PDB entry 5B16 | X-ray diffraction, 3.20 A resolution | chains A and C of the 3 polymer chains in the assembly

== Chain A ==
Name: Ribonuclease 3, DROSHA
Organism: Homo sapiens
Notes: EC 3.1.26.3
UniProt: Q9NRR4 (RNC_HUMAN); residues 411-1365 carry their UniProt numbers (754 of 955 residues fall inside the UniProt entry; the rest is not from it)
Chain sequence (986 residues; numbered 388 to 1373; the number before each row is that of its first residue; X marks 201 residues of unknown identity (built as UNK)):
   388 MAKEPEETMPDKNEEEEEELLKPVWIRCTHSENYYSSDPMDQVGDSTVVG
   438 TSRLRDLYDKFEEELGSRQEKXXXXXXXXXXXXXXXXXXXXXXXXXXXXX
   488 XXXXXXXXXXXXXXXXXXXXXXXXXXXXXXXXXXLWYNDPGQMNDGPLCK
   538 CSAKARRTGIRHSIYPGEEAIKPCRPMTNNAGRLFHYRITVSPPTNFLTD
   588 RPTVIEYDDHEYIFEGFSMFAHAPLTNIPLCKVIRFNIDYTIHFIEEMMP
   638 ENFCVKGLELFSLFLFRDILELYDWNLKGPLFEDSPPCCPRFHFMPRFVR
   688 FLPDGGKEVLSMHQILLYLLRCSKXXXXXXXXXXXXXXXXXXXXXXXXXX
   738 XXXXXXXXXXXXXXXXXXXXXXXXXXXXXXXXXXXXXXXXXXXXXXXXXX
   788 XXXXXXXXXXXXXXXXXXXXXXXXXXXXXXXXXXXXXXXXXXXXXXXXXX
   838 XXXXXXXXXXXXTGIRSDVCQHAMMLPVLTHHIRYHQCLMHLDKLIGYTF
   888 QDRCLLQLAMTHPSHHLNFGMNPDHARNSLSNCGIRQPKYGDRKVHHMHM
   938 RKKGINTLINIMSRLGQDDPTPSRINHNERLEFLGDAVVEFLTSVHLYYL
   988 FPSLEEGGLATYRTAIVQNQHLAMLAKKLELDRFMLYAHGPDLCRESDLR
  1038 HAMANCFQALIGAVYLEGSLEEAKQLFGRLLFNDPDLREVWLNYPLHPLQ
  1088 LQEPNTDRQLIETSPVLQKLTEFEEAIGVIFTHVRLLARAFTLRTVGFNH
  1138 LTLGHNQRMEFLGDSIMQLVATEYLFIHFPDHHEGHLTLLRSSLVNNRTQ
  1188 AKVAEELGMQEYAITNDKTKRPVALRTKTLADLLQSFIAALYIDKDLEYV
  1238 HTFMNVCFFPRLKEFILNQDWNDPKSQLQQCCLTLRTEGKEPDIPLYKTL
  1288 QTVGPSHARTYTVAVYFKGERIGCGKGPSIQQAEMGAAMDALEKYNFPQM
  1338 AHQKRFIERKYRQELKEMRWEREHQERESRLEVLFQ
Disordered / not traced: 388-410, 459-504, 521, 668-674, 712-734, 746-748, 757-849, 930-957, 1334-1373
Sequence notes: initiating methionine (388); expression tag (389-410, 1366-1373); engineered mutation Q1045 (Glu in Q9NRR4), Q1222 (Glu in Q9NRR4)
Residues lining bound ligands:
  - Zn2+ (ZN), molecule 1: C536, C538, H549, H1026
  - Zn2+ (ZN), molecule 2: C561, L571, H609, V642, C676, H680
UniProt features mapped onto this chain:
  - binding site (Zn(2+)): C536, C538, H549, C561, H609, C676, H680, H1026
  - binding site (Mg(2+)): E969, N1042, E1147, D1219
  - site: K1215 (Important for activity)
What the authors report for this chain:
  - Zn2+ coordination: C536, C538, H549, C561, H609, C676, H680, H1026
  - mutagenesis - C536A/C538A, C561A, V1243D: decreased stability
  - mutagenesis - R622A/F623A, R923A/Y927A: decreased catalytic activity
  - mutagenesis - E1045Q/E1222Q: abolished catalytic activity (citing earlier work)

== Chain C ==
Name: Microprocessor complex subunit DGCR8
Organism: Homo sapiens
UniProt: Q8WYQ5 (DGCR8_HUMAN); residue numbers follow UniProt; this construct covers 728-750
Chain sequence (39 residues; row label = number of the first residue in the row):
   726 MANLHILSKLQEEMKRLAEEREETRHGGSRGDMLEVLFQ
Disordered / not traced: 726, 750-764
Sequence notes: initiating methionine (726); expression tag (727, 751-764)

== Interface between chain A and chain C ==
Residue-residue contacts (26; chain A residue first):
  E1112(A) - Q736(C)  hydrogen bond (backbone-side chain)
  A1113(A) - L732(C)
  A1113(A) - Q736(C)
  I1114(A) - L735(C)  hydrophobic
  I1114(A) - Q736(C)
  I1114(A) - M739(C)
  G1115(A) - Q736(C)
  V1116(A) - M739(C)  hydrophobic
  E1193(A) - A727(C)
  E1193(A) - N728(C)
  E1193(A) - I731(C)
  L1194(A) - L735(C)  hydrophobic
  D1233(A) - R746(C)  salt bridge
  E1235(A) - R746(C)  salt bridge
  Y1236(A) - M739(C)
  Y1236(A) - A743(C)
  Y1236(A) - R746(C)
  T1239(A) - E738(C)
  T1239(A) - L742(C)
  F1240(A) - L735(C)  hydrophobic
  F1240(A) - M739(C)  hydrophobic
  V1243(A) - K734(C)
  V1243(A) - L735(C)
  V1243(A) - E738(C)
  C1244(A) - L735(C)  hydrophobic
  R1248(A) - I731(C)
Other interface residues (no listed pair), chain A (18 interface residues in all): E1192, L1228, N1242
Other interface residues (no listed pair), chain C (13 interface residues in all): K740
The authors on this interface:
  - interface residues, chain A: L1194(A), V1243(A)
  - hot spots on chain A (mutagenesis) - V1077E: abolished binding to G1

== In short ==
18 residues of chain A and 13 residues of chain C are in contact, with 1 hydrogen bond and 2 salt bridges.
Polar pairs include D1233(A)-R746(C), E1235(A)-R746(C) and E1112(A)-Q736(C). The paper reports that
C536A/C538A, C561A and V1243D of chain A reduce stability; interface residues L1194(A) and V1243(A); 7
substitutions were tested in all.
Chain A is Ribonuclease 3, DROSHA and chain C is Microprocessor complex subunit DGCR8, both from Homo sapiens;
the structure, X-ray structure of DROSHA in complex with the C-terminal tail of DGCR8, was determined by X-ray
diffraction.
